Entry 7UTA (electron microscopy, 2.40 A resolution); this record covers chains B and F of the 8 polymer chains in the assembly.

== Chain B ==
Molecule: Nitrogenase molybdenum-iron protein beta chain
Source organism: Azotobacter vinelandii DJ
Notes: EC 1.18.6.1
Reference sequence: C1DGZ8 (C1DGZ8_AZOVD); numbering as in UniProt (aligned over 1-523)
Sequence (523 residues; numbered 1 to 523; the number before each row is that of its first residue):
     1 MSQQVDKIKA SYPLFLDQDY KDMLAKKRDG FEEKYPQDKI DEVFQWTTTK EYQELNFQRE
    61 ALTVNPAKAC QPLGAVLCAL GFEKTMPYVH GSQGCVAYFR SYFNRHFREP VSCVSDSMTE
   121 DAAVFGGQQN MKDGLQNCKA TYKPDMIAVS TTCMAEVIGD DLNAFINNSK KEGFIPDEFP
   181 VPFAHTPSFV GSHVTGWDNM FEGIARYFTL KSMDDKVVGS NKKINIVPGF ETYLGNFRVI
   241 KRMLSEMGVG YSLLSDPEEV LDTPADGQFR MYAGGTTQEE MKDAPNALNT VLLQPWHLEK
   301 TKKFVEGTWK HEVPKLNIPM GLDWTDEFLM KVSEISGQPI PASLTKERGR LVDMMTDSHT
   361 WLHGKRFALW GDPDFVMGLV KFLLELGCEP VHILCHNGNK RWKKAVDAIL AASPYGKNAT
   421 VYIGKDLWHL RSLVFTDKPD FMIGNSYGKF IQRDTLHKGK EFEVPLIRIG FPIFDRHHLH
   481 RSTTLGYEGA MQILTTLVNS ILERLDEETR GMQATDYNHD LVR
Not modelled in the structure: 1
Metal / ion sites: fe(8)-S(7) cluster Fe: Cys70, Cys95, Cys153 (shared with 3 residues of chain A); Fe ion site 1: Arg108, Glu109 (shared with 2 residues of chain D); Fe ion site 2: Asp353, Asp357 (shared with 2 residues of chain D)
Small-molecule neighbours: fe(8)-S(7) cluster (CLF): Cys70, Pro72, Ser92, Gly94, Cys95, Tyr98, Phe99, Thr152, Cys153, Ser188

== Chain F ==
Molecule: Nitrogenase iron protein gamma chain
Source organism: Azotobacter vinelandii DJ
Notes: EC 1.18.6.1
Reference sequence: C1DGZ6 (C1DGZ6_AZOVD); residues 0-289 here correspond to UniProt positions 1-290 (UniProt number = residue number + 1)
Sequence (290 residues; each row starts with the number of its first residue; numbering starts at 0):
     0 MAMRQCAIYG KGGIGKSTTT QNLVAALAEM GKKVMIVGCD PKADSTRLIL HSKAQNTIME
    60 MAAEAGTVED LELEDVLKAG YGGVKCVESG GPEPGVGCAG RGVITAINFL EEEGAYEDDL
   120 DFVFYDVLGD VVCGGFAMPI RENKAQEIYI VCSGEMMAMY AANNISKGIV KYANSGSVRL
   180 GGLICNSRNT DREDELIIAL ANKLGTQMIH FVPRDNVVQR AEIRRMTVIE YDPKAKQADE
   240 YRALARKVVD NKLLVIPNPI TMDELEELLM EFGIMEVEDE SIVGKTAEEV
Not modelled in the structure: 0, 272-289
Metal / ion sites: 4Fe-4S cluster Fe: Cys97, Cys132 (shared with 2 residues of chain E)
Small-molecule neighbours:
  - beryllium (0BE): Gly11, Gly12, Lys15, Lys41, Gly128
  - ADP (adenosine-5'-diphosphate), molecule 1: Lys10, Glu154, Met155, Met156
  - ADP, molecule 2: Lys10, Gly11, Gly12, Ile13, Gly14, Lys15, Ser16, Thr17, Thr18, Asn185, Val211, Pro212, Arg213, Asp214, Val217, Gln218, Glu221, Gln236, Tyr240
  - 4Fe-4S cluster (SF4): Cys97, Ala98, Gly99, Val131, Cys132

== How chain B and chain F interact ==
Residue-residue contacts (20; chain B residue first):
  Gln128(B) - Lys170(F)
  Glu156(B) - Arg100(F)  salt bridge
  Val157(B) - Cys97(F)  hydrophobic
  Val157(B) - Arg100(F)
  Ile158(B) - Gly133(F)  hydrogen bond (backbone-backbone)
  Ile158(B) - Gly134(F)
  Gly159(B) - Ile103(F)
  Gly159(B) - Gly133(F)
  Gly159(B) - Arg140(F)  hydrogen bond (backbone-side chain)
  Asp161(B) - Arg140(F)  salt bridge
  Asp161(B) - Tyr171(F)
  Asn163(B) - Glu141(F)  hydrogen bond
  Ala164(B) - Ser174(F)
  Asn167(B) - Glu141(F)  hydrogen bond
  Asn167(B) - Ser174(F)  hydrogen bond (side chain-backbone)
  Asn168(B) - Lys170(F)  hydrogen bond (side chain-backbone)
  Asn168(B) - Ser174(F)
  Lys171(B) - Asn173(F)  hydrogen bond (side chain-backbone)
  His185(B) - Arg140(F)
  Phe189(B) - Arg100(F)
Interface residues without a listed pair, chain B (15 interface residues in all): Asp160, Phe165
Interface residues without a listed pair, chain F (12 interface residues in all): Cys132

== Overview ==
The interface between chain B and chain F involves 15 residues on one side and 12 on the other; the contacts
include 7 hydrogen bonds and 2 salt bridges. Polar pairs include Glu156(B)-Arg100(F), Asp161(B)-Arg140(F) and
Gly159(B)-Arg140(F). Bound to chain B: fe(8)-S(7) cluster.
Chain B is Nitrogenase molybdenum-iron protein beta chain and chain F is Nitrogenase iron protein gamma chain,
both from Azotobacter vinelandii DJ; the structure, CryoEM structure of Azotobacter vinelandii nitrogenase
complex (2:1 FeP:MoFeP) inhibited by BeFx during catalytic N2 reduction, was determined by electron microscopy
together with 7UT6, 7UT7, 7UT8, 7UT9 and 8DPN from the same study.
